PDB entry 4ENG | X-ray diffraction, 1.90 A resolution | chain A

== Chain A ==
Molecule: Endoglucanase V cellohexaose complex
Organism: Humicola insolens
Notes: EC 3.2.1.4; fragment: catalytic core, residues 1 - 210
Reference sequence: P43316 (GUN5_HUMIN); residues 1-210 here = UniProt positions 1-210
Sequence (210 residues; row label = number of the first residue in the row):
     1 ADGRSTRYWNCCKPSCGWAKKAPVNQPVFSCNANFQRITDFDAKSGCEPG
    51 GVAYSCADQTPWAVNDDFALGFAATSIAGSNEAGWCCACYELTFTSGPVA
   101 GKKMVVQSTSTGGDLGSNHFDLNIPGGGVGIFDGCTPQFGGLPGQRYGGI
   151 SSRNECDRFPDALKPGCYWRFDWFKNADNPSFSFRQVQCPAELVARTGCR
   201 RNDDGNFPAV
Sequence notes: engineered mutation Asn10 (Asp in P43316)
Disulfides: Cys11-Cys135, Cys12-Cys47, Cys16-Cys86, Cys31-Cys56, Cys87-Cys199, Cys89-Cys189, Cys156-Cys167

== Summary ==
Chain A is Endoglucanase V cellohexaose complex (Humicola insolens); the structure, Structure of endoglucanase
V cellohexaose complex, was determined by X-ray diffraction, deposited together with 3ENG.
